Entry 5D4E (X-ray diffraction, 3.08 A resolution); this record covers chains C and D of the 8 polymer chains in the assembly.

[Chain C]
Molecule: DNA-directed RNA polymerase subunit beta
Organism: Thermus thermophilus (strain HB8 / ATCC 27634 / DSM 579)
Notes: EC 2.7.7.6
UniProtKB: Q8RQE9 (RPOB_THET8); numbering as in UniProt (aligned over 1-1119)
Amino-acid sequence (1119 residues; row label = number of the first residue in the row):
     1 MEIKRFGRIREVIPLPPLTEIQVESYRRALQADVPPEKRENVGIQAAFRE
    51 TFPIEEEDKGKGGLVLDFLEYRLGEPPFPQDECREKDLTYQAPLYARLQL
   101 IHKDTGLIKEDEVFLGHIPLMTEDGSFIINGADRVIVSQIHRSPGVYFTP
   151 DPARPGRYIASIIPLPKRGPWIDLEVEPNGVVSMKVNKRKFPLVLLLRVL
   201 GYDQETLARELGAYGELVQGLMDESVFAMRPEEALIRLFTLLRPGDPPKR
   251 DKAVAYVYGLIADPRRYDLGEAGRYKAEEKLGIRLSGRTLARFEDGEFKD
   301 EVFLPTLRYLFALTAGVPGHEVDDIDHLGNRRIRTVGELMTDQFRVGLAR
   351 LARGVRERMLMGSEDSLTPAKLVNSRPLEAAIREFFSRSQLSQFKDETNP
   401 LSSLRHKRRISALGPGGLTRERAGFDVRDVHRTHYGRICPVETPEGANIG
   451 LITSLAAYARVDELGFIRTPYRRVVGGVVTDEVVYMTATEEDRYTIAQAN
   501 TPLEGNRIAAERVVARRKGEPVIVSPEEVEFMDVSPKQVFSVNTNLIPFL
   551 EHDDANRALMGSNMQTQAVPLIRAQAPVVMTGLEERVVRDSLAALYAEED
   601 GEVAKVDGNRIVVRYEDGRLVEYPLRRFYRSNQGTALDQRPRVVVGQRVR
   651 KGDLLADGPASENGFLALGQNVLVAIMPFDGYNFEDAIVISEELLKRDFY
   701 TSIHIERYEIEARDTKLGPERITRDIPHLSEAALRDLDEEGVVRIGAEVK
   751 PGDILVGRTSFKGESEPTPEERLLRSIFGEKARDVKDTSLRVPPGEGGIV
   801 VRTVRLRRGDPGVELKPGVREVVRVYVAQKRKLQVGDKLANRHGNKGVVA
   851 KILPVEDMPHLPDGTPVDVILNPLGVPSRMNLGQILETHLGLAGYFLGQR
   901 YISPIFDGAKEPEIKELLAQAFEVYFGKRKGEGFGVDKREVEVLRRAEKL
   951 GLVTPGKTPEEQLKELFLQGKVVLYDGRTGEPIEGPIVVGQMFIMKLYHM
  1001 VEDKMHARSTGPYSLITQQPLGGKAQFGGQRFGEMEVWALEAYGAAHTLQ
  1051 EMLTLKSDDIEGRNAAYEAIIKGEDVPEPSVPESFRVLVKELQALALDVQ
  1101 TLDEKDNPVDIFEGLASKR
Unresolved in the structure: 57-62, 1119
Small-molecule neighbours:
  - cytidine-5'-monophosphate / dephospho coenzyme A: Gln567, Lys838, Lys846, His999
  - diphosphate (DPO): Glu685, Ser878, Arg879

[Chain D]
Molecule: DNA-directed RNA polymerase subunit beta'
Organism: Thermus thermophilus (strain HB8 / ATCC 27634 / DSM 579)
Notes: EC 2.7.7.6
UniProtKB: Q8RQE8 (RPOC_THET8); numbering as in UniProt (aligned over 1-1524)
Amino-acid sequence (1524 residues; numbered 1 to 1524; the number before each row is that of its first residue):
     1 MKKEVRKVRIALASPEKIRSWSYGEVEKPETINYRTLKPERDGLFDERIF
    51 GPIKDYECACGKYKRQRFEGKVCERCGVEVTKSIVRRYRMGHIELATPAA
   101 HIWFVKDVPSKIGTLLDLSATELEQVLYFSKYIVLDPKGAILNGVPVEKR
   151 QLLTDEEYRELRYGKQETYPLPPGVDALVKDGEEVVKGQELAPGVVSRLD
   201 GVALYRFPRRVRVEYVKKERAGLRLPLAAWVEKEAYKPGEILAELPEPYL
   251 FRAEEEGVVELKELEEGAFLVLRREDEPVATYFLPVGMTPLVVHGEIVEK
   301 GQPLAEAKGLLRMPRQVRAAQVEAEEEGETVYLTLFLEWTEPKDYRVQPH
   351 MNVVVPEGARVEAGDKIVAAIDPEEEVIAEAEGVVHLHEPASILVVKARV
   401 YPFEDDVEVSTGDRVAPGDVLADGGKVKSDVYGRVEVDLVRNVVRVVESY
   451 DIDARMGAEAIQQLLKELDLEALEKELLEEMKHPSRARRAKARKRLEVVR
   501 AFLDSGNRPEWMILEAVPVLPPDLRPMVQVDGGRFATSDLNDLYRRLINR
   551 NNRLKKLLAQGAPEIIIRNEKRMLQEAVDALLDNGRRGAPVTNPGSDRPL
   601 RSLTDILSGKQGRFRQNLLGKRVDYSGRSVIVVGPQLKLHQCGLPKRMAL
   651 ELFKPFLLKKMEEKGIAPNVKAARRMLERQRDIKDEVWDALEEVIHGKVV
   701 LLNRAPTLHRLGIQAFQPVLVEGQSIQLHPLVCEAFNADFDGDQMAVHVP
   751 LSSFAQAEARIQMLSAHNLLSPASGEPLAKPSRDIILGLYYITQVRKEKK
   801 GAGLEFATPEEALAAHERGEVALNAPIKVAGRETSVGRLKYVFANPDEAL
   851 LAVAHGIVDLQDVVTVRYMGKRLETSPGRILFARIVAEAVEDEKVAWELI
   901 QLDVPQEKNSLKDLVYQAFLRLGMEKTARLLDALKYYGFTFSTTSGITIG
   951 IDDAVIPEEKKQYLEEADRKLLQIEQAYEMGFLTDRERYDQILQLWTETT
  1001 EKVTQAVFKNFEENYPFNPLYVMAQSGARGNPQQIRQLCGLRGLMQKPSG
  1051 ETFEVPVRSSFREGLTVLEYFISSHGARKGGADTALRTADSGYLTRKLVD
  1101 VTHEIVVREADCGTTNYISVPLFQPDEVTRSLRLRKRADIEAGLYGRVLA
  1151 REVEVLGVRLEEGRYLSMDDVHLLIKAAEAGEIQEVPVRSPLTCQTRYGV
  1201 CQKCYGYDLSMARPVSIGEAVGIVAAQSIGEPGTQLTMRTFHTGGVAGAA
  1251 DITQGLPRVIELFEARRPKAKAVISEIDGVVRIEETEEKLSVFVESEGFS
  1301 KEYKLPKEARLLVKDGDYVEAGQPLTRGAIDPHQLLEAKGPEAVERYLVE
  1351 EIQKVYRAQGVKLHDKHIEIVVRQMMKYVEVTDPGDSRLLEGQVLEKWDV
  1401 EALNERLIAEGKTPVAWKPLLMGVTKSALSTKSWLSAASFQNTTHVLTEA
  1451 AIAGKKDELIGLKENVILGRLIPAGTGSDFVRFTQVVDQKTLKAIEEARK
  1501 EAVEAKERPAARRGVKREQPGKQA
Unresolved in the structure: 1-2, 1238-1251, 1503-1524
Metal / ion sites: Zn2+ site 1: Cys58, Cys60, Cys73, Cys76; Mg2+ site 1: Asp739, Asp741, Asp743 (together with cytidine-5'-monophosphate); Mg2+ site 2: Asp739 (together with diphosphate); Mg2+ site 3 near Lys840 (its only coordinating residue here); Zn2+ site 2: Cys1112, Cys1194, Cys1201, Cys1204
Small-molecule neighbours: cytidine-5'-monophosphate / dephospho coenzyme A: Arg704, Ala705, Asp739, Asp741, Gly742, Asp743

[How chain C and chain D interact]
Pairs across the interface (382; chain C residue first):
  Phe425(C) - Lys1079(D)
  Phe425(C) - Asp1083(D)
  Phe425(C) - Leu1086(D)  hydrophobic
  Arg428(C) - Arg1078(D)  hydrogen bond (backbone-side chain)
  Asp429(C) - Lys1079(D)  salt bridge
  Val430(C) - Pro1048(D)
  Val430(C) - His1075(D)  hydrogen bond (backbone-side chain)
  Val430(C) - Arg1078(D)
  His431(C) - Phe1071(D)
  Arg432(C) - Phe1071(D)
  Tyr435(C) - Val1067(D)
  Tyr435(C) - Phe1071(D)
  Pro440(C) - Ser1074(D)
  Pro440(C) - Arg1078(D)  hydrogen bond (backbone-side chain)
  Val441(C) - Tyr1070(D)  hydrophobic
  Thr443(C) - Arg1078(D)
  Gly446(C) - Ala1085(D)
  Ile449(C) - Arg1078(D)
  Ile449(C) - Gly1081(D)
  Ile449(C) - Ala1082(D)
  Gly450(C) - Arg1078(D)
  Gln498(C) - Val1067(D)
  Gln498(C) - Leu1068(D)
  Val514(C) - Leu1068(D)  hydrophobic
  Glu520(C) - Lys1047(D)  salt bridge
  Pro521(C) - Val1055(D)  hydrophobic
  Pro536(C) - Val1067(D)  hydrophobic
  Val539(C) - Val1067(D)  hydrophobic
  Phe540(C) - Tyr1070(D)  hydrophobic
  Leu550(C) - Tyr1070(D)
  Glu551(C) - Gly1064(D)
  Glu551(C) - Leu1065(D)  hydrogen bond (backbone-backbone)
  His552(C) - Phe1061(D)  hydrogen bond (side chain-backbone)
  His552(C) - Arg1062(D)
  His552(C) - Glu1063(D)
  His552(C) - Gly1064(D)
  Asp553(C) - Phe1061(D)
  Asp553(C) - Tyr1070(D)  hydrogen bond (backbone-side chain)
  Asp554(C) - Arg1042(D)  salt bridge
  Asp554(C) - Phe1061(D)
  Asp554(C) - Tyr1070(D)
  Ala555(C) - Tyr1070(D)
  Ala558(C) - Tyr1070(D)
  Ile676(C) - Ile947(D)
  Ile676(C) - Thr948(D)  hydrogen bond (backbone-side chain)
  Met677(C) - Thr943(D)
  Met677(C) - Ile947(D)
  Pro678(C) - Asp784(D)
  Pro678(C) - Ser942(D)
  Pro678(C) - Thr943(D)
  Pro678(C) - Ile947(D)
  Phe679(C) - Thr943(D)
  Asp680(C) - Pro635(D)
  Asp680(C) - Phe939(D)
  Asp680(C) - Thr943(D)  hydrogen bond (backbone-side chain)
  Gly681(C) - Val633(D)
  Gly681(C) - Pro635(D)
  Gly681(C) - Phe939(D)
  Tyr682(C) - Val633(D)
  Tyr682(C) - Pro635(D)  hydrophobic
  Asn683(C) - Asp784(D)
  Phe684(C) - Val633(D)  hydrophobic
  Phe684(C) - Pro730(D)
  Phe684(C) - Phe740(D)
  Phe684(C) - Ser782(D)
  Phe684(C) - Arg783(D)
  Phe684(C) - Asp784(D)
  Phe684(C) - Phe939(D)  hydrophobic
  Glu685(C) - Asp739(D)
  Glu685(C) - Phe740(D)  hydrogen bond (backbone-backbone)
  Glu685(C) - Arg783(D)  salt bridge
  Glu685(C) - Arg1029(D)  salt bridge
  Asp686(C) - Asp739(D)
  Asp686(C) - Phe740(D)
  Ala687(C) - Phe740(D)
  Arg713(C) - Gly532(D)
  Arg713(C) - Gly533(D)
  Lys716(C) - Arg35(D)  hydrogen bond (side chain-backbone)
  Lys716(C) - Leu37(D)
  Glu748(C) - Arg681(D)
  Lys750(C) - Gln680(D)
  Lys750(C) - Arg681(D)
  Pro751(C) - Glu678(D)
  Pro751(C) - Arg679(D)
  Pro751(C) - Gln680(D)  hydrogen bond (backbone-backbone)
  Gly752(C) - Glu678(D)
  Asp753(C) - Arg679(D)  salt bridge
  Asp753(C) - Arg681(D)  salt bridge
  Glu766(C) - Lys64(D)
  Glu766(C) - Arg65(D)  salt bridge
  Pro767(C) - Arg65(D)  hydrogen bond (backbone-side chain)
  Pro769(C) - Arg65(D)
  Arg791(C) - Arg675(D)
  Gln834(C) - Gln724(D)
  Val835(C) - Val632(D)  hydrophobic
  Val835(C) - Ser725(D)  hydrogen bond (backbone-side chain)
  Gly836(C) - Val630(D)
  Gly836(C) - Ser725(D)
  Lys838(C) - Asp741(D)
  Lys846(C) - Asp741(D)
  Gly847(C) - Phe740(D)
  Val848(C) - Val630(D)  hydrophobic
  Val848(C) - Ile631(D)
  Val848(C) - Val632(D)  hydrophobic
  Val848(C) - Phe740(D)  hydrophobic
  Val848(C) - Gly742(D)
  Val849(C) - Val632(D)
  Ala850(C) - Val632(D)
  Ala850(C) - Val633(D)  hydrophobic
  Asn872(C) - Asp784(D)  hydrogen bond
  Pro873(C) - Ile947(D)
  Pro873(C) - Ile949(D)  hydrophobic
  Leu874(C) - Arg783(D)
  Leu874(C) - Asp784(D)
  Leu874(C) - Met1023(D)  hydrophobic
  Leu874(C) - Ala1028(D)  hydrophobic
  Leu874(C) - Arg1029(D)  hydrogen bond (backbone-side chain)
  Pro877(C) - Met1023(D)  hydrophobic
  Pro877(C) - Arg1029(D)
  Ser878(C) - Arg1029(D)  hydrogen bond
  Ser878(C) - Gln1034(D)  hydrogen bond (backbone-side chain)
  Arg879(C) - Arg1029(D)
  Met880(C) - Gln1034(D)
  Met880(C) - Gln1037(D)
  Met880(C) - Phe1061(D)
  Leu882(C) - Ile951(D)  hydrophobic
  Leu882(C) - Leu1038(D)  hydrophobic
  Ile885(C) - Ile949(D)
  Ile885(C) - Gly950(D)
  Ile885(C) - Ile951(D)
  Leu886(C) - Ile951(D)  hydrophobic
  His889(C) - Gly950(D)
  His889(C) - Ile951(D)  hydrogen bond (side chain-backbone)
  Phe906(C) - Leu1065(D)
  Phe906(C) - Thr1066(D)
  Phe906(C) - Val1067(D)
  Phe906(C) - Tyr1070(D)  hydrophobic
  Glu911(C) - Ile951(D)
  Glu911(C) - Arg1062(D)  salt bridge
  Lys915(C) - Asp952(D)  salt bridge
  Arg945(C) - Asp859(D)  salt bridge
  Arg946(C) - Tyr791(D)
  Arg946(C) - Arg796(D)
  Arg946(C) - Asp859(D)  salt bridge
  Arg946(C) - Gln861(D)
  Lys949(C) - Arg796(D)
  Lys949(C) - Glu798(D)  salt bridge
  Leu950(C) - Tyr1015(D)
  Leu950(C) - Phe1017(D)  hydrophobic
  Gln969(C) - Asp952(D)
  Lys971(C) - Thr948(D)
  Lys971(C) - Asp953(D)  salt bridge
  Ile983(C) - Thr943(D)
  Ile983(C) - Thr944(D)
  Ile983(C) - Gly946(D)
  Glu984(C) - Tyr791(D)  hydrogen bond
  Glu984(C) - Thr944(D)  hydrogen bond (backbone-backbone)
  Glu984(C) - Ser945(D)
  Gly985(C) - Gly946(D)
  Pro986(C) - Thr948(D)
  Ile987(C) - Gly946(D)
  Ile987(C) - Thr948(D)
  Val988(C) - Thr948(D)  hydrogen bond (backbone-side chain)
  Val988(C) - Ile949(D)
  Val988(C) - Gly950(D)
  Val1001(C) - Ser629(D)
  Val1001(C) - Gln724(D)
  Val1001(C) - Ser725(D)
  Glu1002(C) - Gln724(D)
  Lys1004(C) - Arg628(D)
  Lys1004(C) - Gln744(D)
  Met1005(C) - Arg628(D)
  Met1005(C) - Ser629(D)
  Met1005(C) - Met648(D)  hydrophobic
  Met1005(C) - Gln724(D)
  His1006(C) - Gly627(D)
  His1006(C) - Arg628(D)  hydrogen bond (backbone-backbone)
  Ala1007(C) - Ser626(D)
  Ala1007(C) - Gly627(D)
  Ala1007(C) - Met648(D)
  Ala1007(C) - Glu651(D)
  Ala1007(C) - Leu652(D)  hydrophobic
  Arg1008(C) - Asp624(D)  salt bridge
  Arg1008(C) - Tyr625(D)  hydrogen bond (backbone-backbone)
  Arg1008(C) - Ser626(D)  hydrogen bond (backbone-backbone)
  Arg1008(C) - Glu651(D)
  Arg1008(C) - Leu652(D)
  Ser1009(C) - Asp624(D)
  Ser1009(C) - Tyr625(D)  hydrogen bond (backbone-backbone)
  Ser1009(C) - Glu651(D)  hydrogen bond
  Tyr1013(C) - Asp624(D)  hydrogen bond
  Leu1015(C) - Arg87(D)  hydrogen bond (backbone-side chain)
  Leu1015(C) - Val528(D)  hydrophobic
  Ile1016(C) - Arg87(D)  hydrogen bond (backbone-side chain)
  Ile1016(C) - Leu524(D)
  Ile1016(C) - Pro526(D)
  Thr1017(C) - Arg613(D)
  Thr1017(C) - Asn617(D)
  Gln1018(C) - Arg87(D)
  Gln1019(C) - Asn617(D)  hydrogen bond (side chain-backbone)
  Gln1019(C) - Lys621(D)
  Pro1020(C) - Arg622(D)
  Pro1020(C) - Val623(D)
  Pro1020(C) - Asp624(D)
  Leu1021(C) - Arg622(D)
  Gly1022(C) - Arg622(D)
  Phe1027(C) - Glu651(D)
  Gly1029(C) - Arg622(D)  hydrogen bond (backbone-side chain)
  Gly1029(C) - Val623(D)
  Gly1029(C) - Ser626(D)
  Gln1030(C) - Arg622(D)
  Gln1030(C) - Val623(D)  hydrogen bond (backbone-backbone)
  Gln1030(C) - Ser626(D)  hydrogen bond (backbone-side chain)
  Gln1030(C) - Gly627(D)
  Gln1030(C) - Arg628(D)  hydrogen bond
  Arg1031(C) - Arg615(D)
  Arg1031(C) - Gln616(D)  hydrogen bond (side chain-backbone)
  Arg1031(C) - Gly620(D)
  Arg1031(C) - Lys621(D)
  Arg1031(C) - Arg622(D)
  Phe1032(C) - Gly620(D)
  Phe1032(C) - Lys621(D)  hydrogen bond (backbone-backbone)
  Phe1032(C) - Ile713(D)  hydrophobic
  Phe1032(C) - His748(D)
  Glu1034(C) - Arg615(D)  salt bridge
  Glu1034(C) - Leu619(D)
  Glu1034(C) - Arg1096(D)  salt bridge
  Met1035(C) - Thr707(D)
  Glu1036(C) - Asn703(D)
  Glu1036(C) - Thr707(D)  hydrogen bond
  Glu1036(C) - Ile713(D)
  Val1037(C) - Leu619(D)
  Trp1038(C) - Arg1096(D)
  Trp1038(C) - Val1099(D)
  Trp1038(C) - Ile1223(D)
  Trp1038(C) - Gln1227(D)  hydrogen bond (backbone-side chain)
  Ala1039(C) - Thr707(D)
  Ala1039(C) - Arg710(D)
  Ala1039(C) - Ile713(D)  hydrophobic
  Ala1039(C) - Gln1227(D)
  Leu1040(C) - Met763(D)  hydrophobic
  Glu1041(C) - Ala1220(D)
  Glu1041(C) - Ile1223(D)
  Glu1041(C) - Leu1462(D)
  Glu1041(C) - Val1466(D)
  Ala1042(C) - Arg710(D)  hydrogen bond (backbone-side chain)
  Ala1042(C) - Ile1223(D)  hydrophobic
  Ala1042(C) - Val1224(D)  hydrophobic
  Ala1042(C) - Gln1227(D)
  Tyr1043(C) - Arg710(D)  hydrogen bond (side chain-backbone)
  Tyr1043(C) - Leu711(D)
  Tyr1043(C) - Ile713(D)  hydrogen bond (side chain-backbone)
  Tyr1043(C) - Gln714(D)
  Tyr1043(C) - Gln762(D)  hydrogen bond (backbone-side chain)
  Tyr1043(C) - Met763(D)  hydrophobic
  Gly1044(C) - Gln762(D)  hydrogen bond (backbone-side chain)
  Gly1044(C) - Gly1475(D)
  Gly1044(C) - Thr1476(D)  hydrogen bond (backbone-backbone)
  Ala1045(C) - Glu758(D)
  Ala1045(C) - Gln762(D)
  Ala1046(C) - Glu758(D)  hydrogen bond (backbone-side chain)
  Ala1046(C) - Leu1471(D)
  Ala1046(C) - Ile1472(D)  hydrophobic
  Ala1046(C) - Ala1474(D)
  Ala1046(C) - Thr1476(D)  hydrogen bond (backbone-side chain)
  Ala1046(C) - Gly1477(D)
  His1047(C) - Phe754(D)
  His1047(C) - Glu758(D)  hydrogen bond (backbone-side chain)
  His1047(C) - Leu1471(D)
  His1047(C) - Thr1476(D)
  Thr1048(C) - Ala755(D)
  Thr1048(C) - Glu758(D)  hydrogen bond
  Leu1049(C) - Ile1472(D)  hydrophobic
  Gln1050(C) - Gly1469(D)  hydrogen bond (side chain-backbone)
  Gln1050(C) - Arg1470(D)
  Gln1050(C) - Leu1471(D)
  Glu1051(C) - Pro750(D)
  Glu1051(C) - Leu751(D)  hydrogen bond (side chain-backbone)
  Glu1051(C) - Ser752(D)  hydrogen bond (side chain-backbone)
  Glu1051(C) - Ala755(D)
  Met1052(C) - Val623(D)
  Met1052(C) - His748(D)
  Leu1053(C) - Lys621(D)
  Leu1053(C) - Val1466(D)
  Thr1054(C) - Gly1469(D)
  Lys1056(C) - Val623(D)
  Lys1056(C) - Asp624(D)  hydrogen bond (backbone-backbone)
  Lys1056(C) - Val749(D)  hydrogen bond (side chain-backbone)
  Lys1056(C) - Pro750(D)
  Lys1056(C) - Leu751(D)
  Ser1057(C) - Lys621(D)
  Ser1057(C) - Arg622(D)  hydrogen bond (side chain-backbone)
  Asp1058(C) - Lys621(D)
  Tyr1067(C) - Tyr625(D)
  Tyr1067(C) - Pro655(D)  hydrophobic
  Tyr1067(C) - Leu658(D)
  Tyr1067(C) - Arg674(D)  hydrogen bond
  Ile1070(C) - Tyr625(D)
  Ile1070(C) - Pro655(D)  hydrophobic
  Ile1070(C) - Phe656(D)  hydrophobic
  Ile1070(C) - Lys659(D)
  Ile1071(C) - Pro655(D)  hydrophobic
  Ile1071(C) - Lys659(D)
  Asp1075(C) - Ser753(D)
  Val1076(C) - Ser752(D)
  Pro1082(C) - Leu1468(D)
  Glu1083(C) - Arg87(D)  salt bridge
  Glu1083(C) - Tyr88(D)  hydrogen bond
  Ser1084(C) - Asn617(D)
  Ser1084(C) - Leu618(D)
  Phe1085(C) - Leu1468(D)  hydrophobic
  Arg1086(C) - Tyr88(D)
  Val1087(C) - Leu524(D)  hydrophobic
  Val1087(C) - Arg613(D)
  Leu1088(C) - Leu607(D)  hydrophobic
  Leu1088(C) - Phe614(D)  hydrophobic
  Lys1090(C) - Arg87(D)
  Lys1090(C) - Tyr88(D)  hydrogen bond (side chain-backbone)
  Lys1090(C) - Met90(D)
  Lys1090(C) - Leu520(D)
  Lys1090(C) - Leu524(D)
  Glu1091(C) - Leu520(D)
  Glu1091(C) - Ile606(D)
  Glu1091(C) - Leu607(D)
  Glu1091(C) - Arg613(D)  salt bridge
  Leu1092(C) - Leu607(D)  hydrophobic
  Leu1092(C) - Leu1447(D)  hydrophobic
  Gln1093(C) - Trp21(D)
  Gln1093(C) - Met90(D)
  Gln1093(C) - Pro518(D)
  Ala1094(C) - Met90(D)
  Ala1094(C) - Leu582(D)
  Ala1094(C) - Leu603(D)
  Leu1095(C) - His101(D)  hydrogen bond (backbone-side chain)
  Leu1095(C) - Trp103(D)  hydrophobic
  Leu1095(C) - Leu582(D)  hydrophobic
  Leu1095(C) - Leu603(D)  hydrophobic
  Leu1095(C) - Leu607(D)  hydrophobic
  Ala1096(C) - Ala13(D)  hydrogen bond (backbone-backbone)
  Ala1096(C) - Leu514(D)  hydrophobic
  Leu1097(C) - Ile10(D)  hydrophobic
  Leu1097(C) - Ala11(D)
  Leu1097(C) - Leu12(D)  hydrophobic
  Leu1097(C) - Trp21(D)
  Leu1097(C) - Trp103(D)  hydrophobic
  Leu1097(C) - Ala1451(D)  hydrophobic
  Asp1098(C) - Arg9(D)
  Asp1098(C) - Ile10(D)
  Asp1098(C) - Ala11(D)  hydrogen bond (backbone-backbone)
  Asp1098(C) - Lys17(D)  salt bridge
  Asp1098(C) - Trp21(D)
  Val1099(C) - Val8(D)  hydrophobic
  Val1099(C) - Arg9(D)
  Gln1100(C) - Val8(D)
  Gln1100(C) - Arg9(D)  hydrogen bond (backbone-backbone)
  Thr1101(C) - Val5(D)
  Thr1101(C) - Lys7(D)
  Leu1102(C) - Val5(D)
  Leu1102(C) - Arg6(D)  hydrogen bond (backbone-backbone)
  Leu1102(C) - Lys7(D)  hydrogen bond (backbone-backbone)
  Leu1102(C) - Arg9(D)
  Asp1103(C) - Glu4(D)
  Asp1103(C) - Arg6(D)
  Asp1103(C) - Lys7(D)
  Glu1104(C) - Arg6(D)
  Asp1106(C) - Lys7(D)  salt bridge
  Asp1106(C) - Lys1456(D)  salt bridge
  Val1109(C) - Lys3(D)
  Val1109(C) - Val5(D)  hydrophobic
  Phe1112(C) - Tyr88(D)  hydrophobic
  Leu1115(C) - Tyr23(D)  hydrogen bond (backbone-side chain)
  Leu1115(C) - Ile84(D)  hydrophobic
  Leu1115(C) - Val85(D)  hydrophobic
  Leu1115(C) - Tyr88(D)  hydrophobic
  Leu1115(C) - Arg89(D)  hydrogen bond (backbone-side chain)
  Ala1116(C) - Tyr23(D)  hydrogen bond (backbone-side chain)
  Ala1116(C) - Tyr88(D)
  Ser1117(C) - Tyr23(D)  hydrogen bond (backbone-side chain)
  Lys1118(C) - Arg19(D)  hydrogen bond (side chain-backbone)
  Lys1118(C) - Ser20(D)
  Lys1118(C) - Ser22(D)  hydrogen bond (side chain-backbone)
  Lys1118(C) - Tyr23(D)  hydrogen bond (backbone-side chain)
Interface residues without a listed pair, chain C (186 interface residues in all): His434, Cys439, Ala447, Thr453, Arg516, Asn556, Leu729, Ala732, Ala733, Arg735, Glu764, Val876, Gly951, Arg978, Thr1010, Gly1011, Gly1023, Gly1033, Ile1060, Lys1072, Gly1073
Interface residues without a listed pair, chain D (203 interface residues in all): Ile18, Lys38, Lys54, Lys82, Phe104, Pro521, Asp523, Gln529, Asp531, Tyr544, Thr604, Gln636, Pro645, Arg647, Lys654, Val670, Leu701, Leu708, Cys733, Ala746, Asn768, Leu787, Asp862, Thr940, Leu1020, Phe1053, Ile1072, Ala1077, Thr1095, Ile1467

[Summary]
186 residues of chain C face 203 of chain D across their interface, with 70 hydrogen bonds and 22 salt
bridges. Among the polar pairs are Asp429(C)-Lys1079(D), Glu520(C)-Lys1047(D) and Asp554(C)-Arg1042(D).
Cytidine-5'-monophosphate / dephospho coenzyme A is bound between chain C and chain D.
Chain C is DNA-directed RNA polymerase subunit beta and chain D is DNA-directed RNA polymerase subunit beta',
both from Thermus thermophilus (strain HB8 / ATCC 27634 / DSM 579); the structure, Crystal structure of
Thermus thermophilus product complex for transcription initiation with 3'-dephosphate-CoA and CTP, was
determined by X-ray diffraction, deposited together with 5D4C and 5D4D.
